Entry 6IBB (X-ray diffraction, 2.12 A resolution); this record covers chains A and B.

== Chain A ==
Molecule: Succinate receptor 1
From: Rattus norvegicus
Reference sequence: Q6IYF9 (SUCR1_RAT); residues 2-317 here = UniProt positions 2-317
Chain sequence (342 residues; row label = number of the first residue in the row; numbers below 1 keep their minus sign (Asp-6 is residue -6)):
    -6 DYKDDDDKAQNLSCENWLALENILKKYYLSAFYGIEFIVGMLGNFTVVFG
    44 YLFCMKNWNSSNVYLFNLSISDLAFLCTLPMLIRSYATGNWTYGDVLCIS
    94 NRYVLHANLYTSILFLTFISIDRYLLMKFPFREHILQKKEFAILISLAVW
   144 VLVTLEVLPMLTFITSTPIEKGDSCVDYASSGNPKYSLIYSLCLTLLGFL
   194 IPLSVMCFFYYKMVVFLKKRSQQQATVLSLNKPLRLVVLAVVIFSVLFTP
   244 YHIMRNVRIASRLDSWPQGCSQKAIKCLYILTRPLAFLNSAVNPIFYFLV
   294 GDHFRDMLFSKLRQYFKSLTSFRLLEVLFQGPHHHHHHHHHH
Not modelled in the structure: -6 to 5, 160-166, 214-223, 324-335
Sequence notes: expression tag (-6 to 1, 318-335)
Cystine bridges: Cys7-Cys263, Cys91-Cys168
Small-molecule neighbours: (2S,5R)-hexane-2,5-diol (H95): Lys225, Arg228, Phe291, Gly294, Asp295, His296, Phe297, Arg298, Asp299
UniProt features mapped onto this chain:
  - glycosylation: Asn4 (N-linked (GlcNAc...) asparagine)
  - mutagenesis: Lys18 (K18E: Humanized SUCNR1; when associated with N-269), Lys269 (K269N: Humanized SUCNR1; when associated with N-269)

== Chain B ==
Molecule: Nanobody6
From: Vicugna pacos
Notes: antibody fragment or engineered binder
Chain sequence (142 residues; numbered 1 to 142; the number before each row is that of its first residue):
     1 DYKDDDDKEVQLVESGGGLVQPGGSLRLSCEASGYTLANYAIGWFRQAPG
    51 KEREGVSCISSGGSTVYSESVKDRFTISRDNAKKIVYLQMNSLQPEDTAV
   101 YYCAADPFGERLCIDPNTFAGYLETWGQGTQVTVSSLEVLFQ
Not modelled in the structure: 1-9
Cystine bridges: Cys30-Cys103, Cys58-Cys113

== Chain A / chain B interface ==
Residue-residue contacts (41; chain A residue first):
  Met48(A) - Tyr122(B)
  Asn50(A) - Asn117(B)
  Asn50(A) - Thr118(B)  hydrogen bond (side chain-backbone)
  Asn50(A) - Gly121(B)
  Asn50(A) - Tyr122(B)
  Asn52(A) - Asp115(B)  hydrogen bond
  Asn52(A) - Thr118(B)
  Arg116(A) - Ile114(B)
  Leu119(A) - Ile114(B)
  Leu119(A) - Asp115(B)
  Phe122(A) - Glu69(B)
  Pro123(A) - Val66(B)  hydrophobic
  Pro123(A) - Cys113(B)
  Pro123(A) - Ile114(B)
  Pro123(A) - Asp115(B)
  Pro123(A) - Pro116(B)
  Phe124(A) - Gly55(B)
  Phe124(A) - Val56(B)
  Phe124(A) - Ser57(B)
  Phe124(A) - Val66(B)  hydrophobic
  Phe124(A) - Tyr67(B)
  Phe124(A) - Ser68(B)
  Phe124(A) - Pro116(B)  hydrophobic
  Phe124(A) - Asn117(B)  hydrogen bond (backbone-side chain)
  Arg125(A) - Asp115(B)  salt bridge
  Arg125(A) - Thr118(B)
  Glu126(A) - Ser68(B)
  Glu126(A) - Glu69(B)  hydrogen bond (side chain-backbone)
  Glu126(A) - Ser70(B)
  Val293(A) - Phe119(B)
  Gly294(A) - Arg111(B)
  Gly294(A) - Ile114(B)
  Gly294(A) - Phe119(B)
  Asp295(A) - Arg111(B)  hydrogen bond (backbone-side chain)
  Asp295(A) - Phe119(B)
  Asp295(A) - Tyr122(B)
  His296(A) - Phe108(B)
  His296(A) - Arg111(B)
  Asp299(A) - Phe108(B)
  Met300(A) - Arg111(B)
  Met300(A) - Tyr122(B)  hydrophobic
Also at the interface, not in a pair above, chain A (17 interface residues in all): Asn55
Also at the interface, not in a pair above, chain B (20 interface residues in all): Cys58

== Overview ==
Chain A and chain B form an interface of 17 and 20 residues respectively, with 5 hydrogen bonds and 1 salt
bridge. Polar contacts include Arg125(A)-Asp115(B), Asn50(A)-Thr118(B) and Asn52(A)-Asp115(B). Chain A binds
(2S,5R)-hexane-2,5-diol. UniProt lists 2 mutagenesis sites on chain A.
Chain A is Succinate receptor 1 (Rattus norvegicus) and chain B is Nanobody6 (Vicugna pacos); the structure,
Crystal structure of the rat isoform of the succinate receptor SUCNR1 (GPR91) in complex with a ..., was
determined by X-ray diffraction together with 6RNK from the same study.
